PDB entry 8GPG | electron microscopy, 4.10 A resolution (low resolution: residue-level contacts below are approximate; hydrogen-bond / salt-bridge calls are withheld) | chains X and Y of the 9 polymer chains in the assembly

Chain X (and Y):
Protein: HIV-1 Env X18 UFO
Source organism: Human immunodeficiency virus 1
Notes: chain Y of this document is another copy of the same molecule, construct and numbering; everything in this record applies to it too
Sequence (622 residues; numbered 33 to 664 plus 56 insertion-coded residues; 66 numbers in that range are skipped by the numbering (no residue carries them; nothing is unmodelled there); the number before each row is that of its first residue; a row labelled like 306A-306Z holds insertion residues (306A, then the next letters in order)):
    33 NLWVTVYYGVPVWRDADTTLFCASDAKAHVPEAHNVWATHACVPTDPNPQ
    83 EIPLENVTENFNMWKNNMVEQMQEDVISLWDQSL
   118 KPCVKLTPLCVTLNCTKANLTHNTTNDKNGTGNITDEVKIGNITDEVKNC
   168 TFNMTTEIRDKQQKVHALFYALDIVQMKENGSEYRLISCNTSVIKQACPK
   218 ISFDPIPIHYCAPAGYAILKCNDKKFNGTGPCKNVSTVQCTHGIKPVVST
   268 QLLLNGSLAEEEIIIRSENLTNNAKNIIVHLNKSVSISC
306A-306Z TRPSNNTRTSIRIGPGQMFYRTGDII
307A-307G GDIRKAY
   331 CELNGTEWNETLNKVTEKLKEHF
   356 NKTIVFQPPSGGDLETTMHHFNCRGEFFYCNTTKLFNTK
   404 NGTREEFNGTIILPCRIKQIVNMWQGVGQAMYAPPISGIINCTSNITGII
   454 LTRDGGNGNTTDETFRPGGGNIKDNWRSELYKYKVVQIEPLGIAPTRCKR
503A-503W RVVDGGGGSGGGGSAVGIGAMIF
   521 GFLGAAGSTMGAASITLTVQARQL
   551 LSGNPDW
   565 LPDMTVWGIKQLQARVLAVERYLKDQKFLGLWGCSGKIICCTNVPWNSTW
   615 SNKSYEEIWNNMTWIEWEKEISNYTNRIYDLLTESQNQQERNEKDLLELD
Unresolved in the structure: 58-72, 118-218, 306A-306Z, 307A-307G, 404-408, 421-439, 459-463, 503A-503W, 551-556, 654-664
Disulfide bonds: Cys54-Cys74, Cys228-Cys257, Cys238-Cys249, Cys306-Cys331, Cys378-Cys445, Cys385-Cys418, Cys501-Cys605, Cys598-Cys604
Covalently attached groups: glycan linked to Asn88; N-acetylglucosamine (NAG) linked to Asn244, Asn251, Asn272, Asn339, Asn386, Asn444, Asn448, Asn611, Asn625
From the paper describing this entry:
  - conformationally variable residues (domain motion, order/disorder transition): Lys421 to Ile439, Gly459 to Thr463, Thr499
  - mutagenesis - N88A: unchanged binding to F6

Interface between chain X and chain Y:
Residue-residue contacts - 16 pairs, chain X then chain Y:
  Thr51(X) - Met568(Y)
  Asn99(X) - Met568(Y)
  Ile573(X) - Val570(Y)
  Leu576(X) - Leu576(Y)
  Gln577(X) - Trp571(Y)
  Gln577(X) - Leu576(Y)
  Val580(X) - Val580(Y)
  Leu581(X) - Trp571(Y)
  Glu584(X) - Gln543(Y)
  Glu584(X) - Arg579(Y)
  Leu587(X) - Val583(Y)
  Leu587(X) - Leu587(Y)
  Lys588(X) - Ala541(Y)
  Lys591(X) - Gln540(Y)
  Lys591(X) - Ala541(Y)
  Lys591(X) - Tyr586(Y)
Other interface residues (no listed pair), chain X (12 interface residues in all): Asp49

In short:
The chain X/chain Y interface involves 12 residues from each chain. Covalently linked N-acetylglucosamine: at
Asn244(X), Asn251(X), Asn272(X), Asn339(X), Asn386(X) and Asn444(X) and 3 more. From the paper: N88A of chain
X leaves binding to F6 unchanged; conformational variability at Lys421(X), Gly459(X) and Thr499(X).
Both chains are HIV-1 Env X18 UFO (Human immunodeficiency virus 1). Entry 8GPG (HIV-1 Env X18 UFO in complex
with F6 Fab) was determined by electron microscopy together with 8GP5, 8GPI, 8GPJ and 8GPK from the same
study.
